PDB entry 7RIP | X-ray diffraction, 3.30 A resolution | chains T and B of the 13 polymer chains in the assembly

[Chain T]
Molecule: Template strand DNA
Sequence (30 nucleotides; row label = number of the first residue in the row; numbering starts at 0):
     0 CCCTTCTCTC TGGTCATGAG CCTCTCGATG
Unresolved in the structure: 0-2, 29
Small-molecule neighbours: 5N0 (3-({3-[(3-{[4-({4-[(4-{[4-({(2R)-2-amino-4-[(1-methyl-4-{[1-methyl-4-({1-methyl-4-[(1-methyl-1H-imidazole-2-carbonyl)amino]-1H-imidazole-2-carbonyl}amino)-1H-pyrrole-2-carbonyl]amino}-1H-pyrrole-2-carbonyl)amino]butanoyl}amino)-1-methyl-1H-imidazole-2-carbonyl]amino}-1-methyl-1H-pyrrole-2-carbonyl)amino]-1-methyl-1H-pyrrole-2-carbonyl}amino)-1-methyl-1H-pyrrole-2-carbonyl]amino}propyl)(methyl)amino]propyl}carbamoyl)benzoic acid): DC9, DT10, DG11, DG12, DT13, DC14, DA15, DT16

[Chain B]
Name: DNA-directed RNA polymerase II subunit RPB2
Source organism: Saccharomyces cerevisiae (strain ATCC 204508 / S288c)
Notes: EC 2.7.7.6
Reference sequence: P08518 (RPB2_YEAST); residue numbers follow UniProt; this construct covers 1-1224
Amino-acid sequence (1224 residues; row label = number of the first residue in the row):
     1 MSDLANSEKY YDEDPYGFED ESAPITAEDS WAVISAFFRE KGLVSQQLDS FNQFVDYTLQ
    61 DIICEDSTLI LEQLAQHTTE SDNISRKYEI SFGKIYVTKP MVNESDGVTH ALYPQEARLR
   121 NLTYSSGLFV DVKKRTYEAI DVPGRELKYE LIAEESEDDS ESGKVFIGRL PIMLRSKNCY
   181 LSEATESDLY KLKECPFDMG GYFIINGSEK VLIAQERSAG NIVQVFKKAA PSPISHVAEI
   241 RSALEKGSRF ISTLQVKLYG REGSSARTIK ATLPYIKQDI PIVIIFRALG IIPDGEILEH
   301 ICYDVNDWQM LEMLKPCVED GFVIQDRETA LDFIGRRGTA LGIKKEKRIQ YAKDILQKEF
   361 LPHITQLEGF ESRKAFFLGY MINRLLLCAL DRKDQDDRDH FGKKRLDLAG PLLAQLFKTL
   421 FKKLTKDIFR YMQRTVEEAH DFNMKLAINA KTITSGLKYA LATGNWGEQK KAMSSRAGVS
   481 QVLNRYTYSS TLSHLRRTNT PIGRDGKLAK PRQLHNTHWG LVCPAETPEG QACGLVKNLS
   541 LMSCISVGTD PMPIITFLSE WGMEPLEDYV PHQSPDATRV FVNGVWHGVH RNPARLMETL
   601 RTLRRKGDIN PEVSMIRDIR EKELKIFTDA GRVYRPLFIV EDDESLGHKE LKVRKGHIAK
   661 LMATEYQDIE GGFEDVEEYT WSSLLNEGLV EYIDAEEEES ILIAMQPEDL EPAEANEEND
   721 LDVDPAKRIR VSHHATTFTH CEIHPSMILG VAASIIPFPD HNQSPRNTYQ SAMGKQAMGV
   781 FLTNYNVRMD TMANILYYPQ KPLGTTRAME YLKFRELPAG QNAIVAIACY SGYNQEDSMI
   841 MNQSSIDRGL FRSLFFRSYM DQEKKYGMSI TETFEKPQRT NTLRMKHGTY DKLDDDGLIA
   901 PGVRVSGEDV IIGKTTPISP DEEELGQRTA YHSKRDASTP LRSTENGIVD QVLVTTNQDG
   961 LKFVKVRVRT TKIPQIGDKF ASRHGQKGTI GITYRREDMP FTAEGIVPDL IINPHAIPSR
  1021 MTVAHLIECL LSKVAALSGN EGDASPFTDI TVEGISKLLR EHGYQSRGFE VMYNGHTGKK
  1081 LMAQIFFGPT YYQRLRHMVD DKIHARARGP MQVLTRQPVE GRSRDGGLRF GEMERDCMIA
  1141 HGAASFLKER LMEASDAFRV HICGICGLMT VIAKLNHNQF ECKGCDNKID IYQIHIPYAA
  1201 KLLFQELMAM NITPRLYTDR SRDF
Unresolved in the structure: 1-19, 76-85, 139-161, 338-344, 439-445, 644-646, 669-675, 715-720, 920-929, 1222-1224
Ion coordination: Zn2+: Cys1163, Cys1166, Cys1182, Cys1185
Small-molecule neighbours: pyrophosphate (PPV): Asp837, Ser1019, Arg1020

[How chain T and chain B interact]
Contacting residue pairs (20; chain T residue first):
  DA18(T) - Asp505(B)  sugar contact
  DG19(T) - Asp505(B)  phosphate contact
  DC21(T) - Arg1129(B)  salt bridge to the phosphate
  DC21(T) - Gly1131(B)  phosphate contact
  DC21(T) - Glu1134(B)  phosphate contact
  DT22(T) - Leu1128(B)  phosphate contact
  DT22(T) - Arg1129(B)  hydrogen bond to the phosphate
  DC23(T) - Gly1121(B)  phosphate contact
  DC23(T) - Arg1122(B)  hydrogen bond to the phosphate
  DT24(T) - Arg857(B)  phosphate contact
  DT24(T) - Ser1123(B)  phosphate contact
  DC25(T) - Met792(B)  phosphate contact
  DC25(T) - Arg857(B)  salt bridge to the phosphate
  DC25(T) - Arg942(B)  salt bridge to the phosphate
  DG26(T) - Val482(B)  sugar contact
  DG26(T) - Thr791(B)  hydrogen bond to the phosphate
  DA27(T) - Ser208(B)  hydrogen bond to the phosphate
  DA27(T) - Lys210(B)  salt bridge to the phosphate
  DA27(T) - Ala462(B)  sugar contact
  DA27(T) - Thr463(B)  phosphate contact
Other interface residues (no listed pair), chain T (12 interface residues in all): DG11, DC20, DT28
Other interface residues (no listed pair), chain B (23 interface residues in all): Pro231, Pro233, Tyr459, Gln469, Gly1127, Met1133

[Summary]
The interface between chain T and chain B involves 12 residues on one side and 23 on the other; the contacts
include 4 hydrogen bonds and 4 salt bridges. Polar contacts include DT22(T)-Arg1129(B), DC23(T)-Arg1122(B) and
DG26(T)-Thr791(B). Bound to chain T: compound 5N0.
Here chain T is Template strand DNA and chain B is DNA-directed RNA polymerase II subunit RPB2 (Saccharomyces
cerevisiae (strain ATCC 204508 / S288c)). Entry 7RIP (RNA polymerase II elongation complex with hairpin
polyamide Py-Im 1, scaffold 1 soaked with CTP) was determined by X-ray diffraction together with 7RIM, 7RIQ,
7RIW, 7RIX and 7RIY from the same study.
